8X7W - chains E and F of the 6 polymer chains in the assembly; structure by electron microscopy, 3.36 A resolution.

Chain E:
Protein: Oocyte-expressed protein homolog
From: Homo sapiens
UniProt: A6NGQ2 (OOEP_HUMAN); residue numbers follow UniProt; this construct covers 1-149
Chain sequence (159 residues; numbered 1 to 159; the number before each row is that of its first residue):
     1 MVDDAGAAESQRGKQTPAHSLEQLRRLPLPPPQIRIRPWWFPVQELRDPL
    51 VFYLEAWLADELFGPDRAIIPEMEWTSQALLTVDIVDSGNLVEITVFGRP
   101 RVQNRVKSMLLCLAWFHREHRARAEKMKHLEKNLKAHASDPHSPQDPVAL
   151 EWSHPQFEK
Not modelled in the structure: 1-32, 125-159
Sequence notes: expression tag (150-159)

Chain F:
Protein: Ubiquitin-like protein SMT3, Transducin-like enhancer protein 6
From: Escherichia coli K-12
UniProt: chimeric construct of Q12306, Q9H808: residues 48-145 from Q12306 (SMT3_YEAST) positions 1-98 (UniProt number = residue number - 47); residues 146-572 from Q9H808 positions 146-572 (same numbers)
Chain sequence (536 residues; each row starts with the number of its first residue):
    37 MWSHPQFEKGTMSDSEVNQEAKPEVKPEVKPETHINLKVSDGSSEIFFKI
    87 KKTTPLRRLMEAFAKRQGKEMDSLRFLYDGIRIQADQTPEDLDMEDNDII
   137 EAHREQIGGLFWDKEPWFWHDTLTEQLWRIFAGVHDEKAKPRDRQQAPGL
   187 GQESKAPGSCDPGTDPCPEDASTPRPPEASSSPPEGSQDRNTSWGVVQEP
   237 PGRASRFLQSISWDPEDFEDAWKRPDALPGQSKRLAVPCKLEKMRILAHG
   287 ELVLATAISSFTRHVFTCGRRGIKVWSLTGQVAEDRFPESHLPIQTPGAF
   337 LRTCLLSSNSRSLLTGGYNLASVSVWDLAAPSLHVKEQLPCAGLNCQALD
   387 ANLDANLAFASFTSGVVRIWDLRDQSVVRDLKGYPDGVKSIVVKGYNIWT
   437 GGPDACLRCWDQRTIMKPLEYQFKSQIMSLSHSPQEDWVLLGMANGQQWL
   487 QSTSGSQRHMVGQKDSVILSVKFSPFGQWWASVGMDDFLGVYSMPAGTKV
   537 FEVPEMSPVTCCDVSSNNRLVVTGSGEHASVYQITY
Not modelled in the structure: 37-145, 171-240, 261-268
Sequence notes: initiating methionine (37); expression tag (38-47)

Interface between chain E and chain F:
Pairs across the interface (23):
  Trp-39(E) with His-300(F); Val-311(F), hydrophobic; Glu-325(F); Leu-364(F); Ala-366(F); Pro-367(F); Leu-369(F)
  Trp-40(E) with His-300(F), hydrogen bond (backbone-side chain); Ala-365(F)
  Pro-42(E) with Thr-315(F)
  Gln-44(E) with Thr-315(F), hydrogen bond
  Glu-45(E) with Arg-299(F), salt bridge; Thr-315(F)
  Glu-72(E) with Arg-347(F), salt bridge
  Trp-75(E) with Phe-297(F), hydrophobic; Thr-298(F); Ser-346(F); Arg-347(F)
  Gln-78(E) with Phe-297(F)
  Arg-99(E) with Trp-249(F); Asp-250(F), salt bridge; Arg-299(F)
  Arg-101(E) with Asp-250(F), salt bridge
Interface residues without a listed pair, chain E (12 interface residues in all): Pro-38, Thr-76
Interface residues without a listed pair, chain F (19 interface residues in all): Gly-316, Asn-345, Ser-368

Overview:
12 residues of chain E and 19 residues of chain F are in contact, with 2 hydrogen bonds and 4 salt bridges.
Polar contacts include Glu-45(E)/Arg-299(F), Glu-72(E)/Arg-347(F) and Arg-99(E)/Asp-250(F).
Chain E is Oocyte-expressed protein homolog (Homo sapiens) and chain F is Ubiquitin-like protein SMT3,
Transducin-like enhancer protein 6 (Escherichia coli K-12); the structure, Structure of dimeric human SCMC
complex, was determined by electron microscopy, deposited together with 8X7V.
